PDB entry 1HQM | X-ray diffraction, 3.30 A resolution | chains C and D of the 5 polymer chains in the assembly

# Chain C
Molecule: DNA-directed RNA polymerase subunit beta
Source organism: Thermus aquaticus
Notes: EC 2.7.7.6
UniProtKB: Q9KWU7 (RPOB_THEAQ); numbering as in UniProt (aligned over 1-1119)
Chain sequence (1119 residues; each row starts with the number of its first residue):
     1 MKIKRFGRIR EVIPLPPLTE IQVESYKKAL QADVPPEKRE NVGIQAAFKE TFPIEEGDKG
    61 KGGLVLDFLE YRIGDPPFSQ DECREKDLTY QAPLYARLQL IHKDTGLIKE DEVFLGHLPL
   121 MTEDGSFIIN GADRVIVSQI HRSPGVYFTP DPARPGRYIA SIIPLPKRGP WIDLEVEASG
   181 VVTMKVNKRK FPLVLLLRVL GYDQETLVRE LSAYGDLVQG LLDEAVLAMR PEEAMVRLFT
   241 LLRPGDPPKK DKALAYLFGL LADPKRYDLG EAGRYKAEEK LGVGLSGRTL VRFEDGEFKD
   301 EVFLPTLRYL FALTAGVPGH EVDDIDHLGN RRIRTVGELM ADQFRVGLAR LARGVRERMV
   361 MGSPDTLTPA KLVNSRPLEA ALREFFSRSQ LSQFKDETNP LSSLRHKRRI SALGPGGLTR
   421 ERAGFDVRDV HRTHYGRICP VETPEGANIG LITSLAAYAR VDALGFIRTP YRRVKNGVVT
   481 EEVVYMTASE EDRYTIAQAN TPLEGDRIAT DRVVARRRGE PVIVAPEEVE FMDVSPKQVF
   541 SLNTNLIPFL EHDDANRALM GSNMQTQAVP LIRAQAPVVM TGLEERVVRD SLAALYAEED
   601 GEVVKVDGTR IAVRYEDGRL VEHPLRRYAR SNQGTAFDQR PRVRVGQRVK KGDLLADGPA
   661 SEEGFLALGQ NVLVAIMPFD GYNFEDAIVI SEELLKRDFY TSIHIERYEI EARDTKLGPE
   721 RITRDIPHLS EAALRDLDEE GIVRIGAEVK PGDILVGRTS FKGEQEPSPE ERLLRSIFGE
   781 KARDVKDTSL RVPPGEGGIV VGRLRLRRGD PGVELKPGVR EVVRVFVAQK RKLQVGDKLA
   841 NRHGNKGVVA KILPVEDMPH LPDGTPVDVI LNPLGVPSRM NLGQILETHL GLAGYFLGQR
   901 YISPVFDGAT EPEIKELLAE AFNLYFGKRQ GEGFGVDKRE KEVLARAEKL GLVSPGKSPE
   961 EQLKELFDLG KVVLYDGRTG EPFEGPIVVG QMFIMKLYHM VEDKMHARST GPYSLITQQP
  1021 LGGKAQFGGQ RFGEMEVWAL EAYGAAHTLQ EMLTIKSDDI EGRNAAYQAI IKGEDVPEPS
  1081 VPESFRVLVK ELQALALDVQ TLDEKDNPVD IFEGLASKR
Unresolved in the structure: 1, 622, 1116-1119
Sequence notes: conflict Lys2 (Glu in Q9KWU7)

# Chain D
Molecule: DNA-directed RNA polymerase subunit beta'
Source organism: Thermus aquaticus
Notes: EC 2.7.7.6
UniProtKB: Q9KWU6 (RPOC_THEAQ); the construct has insertions or renumbered stretches relative to UniProt, so the offset changes along the chain: 1-155 = UniProt 1-155; 452-946 = UniProt 452-946; 948-1525 = UniProt 947-1524
Chain sequence (1265 residues; row label = number of the first residue in the row; note: 296 numbers in that range are skipped by the numbering (no residue carries them; nothing is unmodelled there); X marks 36 residues of unknown identity (built as UNK)):
     1 MKKEVRKVRI ALASPEKIRS WSYGEVEKPE TINYRTLKPE RDGLFDERIF GPIKDYECAC
    61 GKYKRQRFEG KVCERCGVEV TRSIVRRYRM GHIELATPAA HIWFVKDVPS KIGTLLDLFA
   121 TELEQVLYFN KYIVLDPKGA VLDGVPVEKR QLLTD
    2U X
    3U X
    4U X
    5U X
    6U X
    7U X
    8U X
    9U X
   10U X
   20U X
   21U X
   22U X
   23U X
   24U X
   25U X
   26U X
   27U X
   28U X
   29U X
   30U X
   31U X
   32U X
   33U X
   34U X
   35U X
   36U X
   37U X
   38U X
   39U X
   40U X
   41U X
   42U X
   43U X
   44U X
   45U X
   46U X
   452 IDARMGAEAI QELLKELDLE KLERELLEEM KHPSRARRAK ARKRLEVVRA FLDSGNRPEW
   512 MILEAVPVLP PDLRPMVQVD GGRFATSDLN DLYRRLINRN NRLKKLLAQG APEIIIRNEK
   572 RMLQEAVDAV IDNGRRGSPV TNPGSERPLR SLTDILSGKQ GRFRQNLLGK RVDYSGRSVI
   632 VVGPQLKLHQ CGLPKRMALE LFKPFLLKKM EEKAFAPNVK AARRMLERQR DIKDEVWDAL
   692 EEVIHGKVVL LNRAPTLHRL GIQAFQPVLV EGQSIQLHPL VCEAFNADFD GDQMAVHVPL
   752 SSFAQAEARI QMLSAHNLLS PASGEPLAKP SRDIILGLYY ITQVRKEKKG AGMAFATPEE
   812 ALAAYERGEV ALNAPIVVAG RETSVGRLKF VFANPDEALL AVAHGLLDLQ DTVTTRYLGR
   872 RLETNPGRIL FARIVGEAVG DEKVAQELIQ MDVPQEKNSL KDLVYQAFLR LGMEKTARLL
   932 DALKYYGFTL STTSGIITIG IDDAVIPEEK QRYLEEADRK LRQIEQAYEM GFLTDRERYD
   992 QVIQLWTETT EKVTQAVFNN FEENYPFNPL YVMAQSGARG NPQQIRQLCG MRGLMQKPSG
  1052 ETFEVPVRSS FREGLTVLEY FISSHGARKG GADTALRTAD SGYLTRKLVD VAHEIVVREA
  1112 DCGTTKYISV PLFQMDEVTR TLRLRKRSDI ESGLYGRVLA REVEALGRRL EEGRYLSLED
  1172 VHFLIKAAEA GEVREVPVRS PLTCQTRYGV CQKCYGYDLS MARPVSIGEA VGVVAAESIG
  1232 EPGTQLTMRT FHTGGVAVGT DITQGLPRVI ELFEARRPKA KAVISEIDGV VRIEEGEDRL
  1292 SVFVESEGFS KEYKLPKDAR LLVKDGDYVE AGQPLTRGAI DPHQLLEAKG PEAVERYLVD
  1352 EIQKVYRAQG VKLHDKHIEI VVRQMLKYVE VTDPGDSPLL EGQVLEKWDV EALNERLIAE
  1412 GKVPVAWKPL LMGVTKSALS TKSWLSAASF QNTTHVLTEA AIAGKKDELI GLKENVILGR
  1472 LIPAGTGSDF VRFTQVVDQR TLKAIEEARK EAVEAKEKEA PRRPVRREQP GKGL
Unresolved in the structure: 1-2, 32-68, 524-535, 1242-1249, 1411-1413, 1498-1525
Sequence notes: conflict Phe119 (Ser in Q9KWU6), Thr863 (Val in Q9KWU6), Thr866 (Val in Q9KWU6), Asn876 (Ser in Q9KWU6), Asn1010 (Lys1009 in Q9KWU6), Lys1117 (Asn1116 in Q9KWU6), Pro1389 (Arg1388 in Q9KWU6); insertion (947)
Metal / ion sites: Mg2+: Asp739, Asp741, Asp743; Zn2+: Cys1195, Cys1202, Cys1205
Swiss-Prot annotation at these positions:
  - binding site (Zn(2+)): Cys58, Cys60, Cys73, Cys76, Cys1113, Cys1195, Cys1202, Cys1205
  - binding site (Mg(2+)): Asp739, Asp741, Asp743

# Chain C / chain D interface
Contacting residue pairs (312):
  Arg428(C) with Ala1083(D), hydrogen bond (side chain-backbone); Asp1084(D), hydrogen bond (side chain-backbone); Ala1086(D), hydrogen bond (side chain-backbone); Leu1087(D); Ala1090(D)
  His431(C) with Arg1079(D), hydrogen bond (backbone-side chain); Ala1083(D)
  Arg432(C) with Pro1049(D), hydrogen bond (side chain-backbone); Lys1080(D)
  Thr433(C) with Phe1072(D); Ser1075(D); His1076(D)
  His434(C) with Phe1072(D)
  Tyr435(C) with Phe1072(D), hydrophobic
  Arg437(C) with Leu1069(D); Phe1072(D)
  Val441(C) with Phe1072(D), hydrophobic; Ser1075(D); Arg1079(D), hydrogen bond (backbone-side chain)
  Glu442(C) with Tyr1071(D)
  Pro444(C) with Arg1079(D)
  Ile449(C) with Gly1082(D); Ala1083(D)
  Arg493(C) with Val1068(D), hydrogen bond (side chain-backbone); Leu1069(D), hydrogen bond (side chain-backbone); Glu1070(D), salt bridge; Ile1073(D)
  Ala515(C) with Glu1070(D)
  Arg517(C) with Glu976(D), salt bridge
  Pro536(C) with Leu1069(D), hydrophobic
  Phe540(C) with Tyr1071(D), hydrophobic
  Leu550(C) with Tyr1071(D)
  Glu551(C) with Leu1066(D); Thr1067(D); Tyr1071(D)
  His552(C) with Phe1062(D), hydrogen bond (side chain-backbone); Arg1063(D); Glu1064(D); Gly1065(D), hydrogen bond (side chain-backbone)
  Asp553(C) with Tyr1071(D), hydrogen bond (backbone-side chain)
  Asp554(C) with Gln1038(D); Phe1062(D); Tyr1071(D)
  Ala555(C) with Tyr1071(D), hydrogen bond (backbone-side chain); Ala1078(D), hydrophobic
  Asn556(C) with Ala1078(D), hydrogen bond (side chain-backbone)
  Ala558(C) with Tyr1071(D)
  Ile676(C) with Ile948(D)
  Met677(C) with Thr943(D)
  Pro678(C) with Asp784(D); Ser942(D); Thr943(D), hydrogen bond (backbone-side chain); Ile947(D)
  Phe679(C) with Thr943(D)
  Asp680(C) with Phe939(D); Thr940(D); Thr943(D), hydrogen bond
  Gly681(C) with Val633(D); Phe939(D)
  Tyr682(C) with Val633(D)
  Phe684(C) with Val633(D), hydrophobic; Pro730(D), hydrophobic; Phe740(D), hydrophobic; Phe939(D), hydrophobic
  Asp686(C) with Asp739(D); Phe740(D), hydrogen bond (side chain-backbone)
  Ala687(C) with Val633(D), hydrophobic; Phe740(D)
  Lys750(C) with Gln680(D)
  Pro751(C) with Arg681(D)
  Glu796(C) with Arg681(D)
  Val835(C) with Val632(D), hydrophobic; Gly723(D); Ser725(D), hydrogen bond (backbone-side chain)
  Lys838(C) with Asp741(D)
  Lys846(C) with Asp741(D)
  Val848(C) with Phe740(D); Asp741(D); Gly742(D)
  Val849(C) with Val632(D)
  Ala850(C) with Val632(D), hydrophobic; Val633(D), hydrophobic
  Asn872(C) with Asp784(D)
  Pro873(C) with Ile947(D)
  Leu874(C) with Arg783(D); Asp784(D); Leu787(D), hydrophobic; Arg1030(D)
  Gly875(C) with Arg1030(D)
  Ser878(C) with Arg1030(D); Gln1035(D); Leu1039(D)
  Arg879(C) with Arg783(D); Arg1030(D), hydrogen bond (side chain-backbone)
  Asn881(C) with Gln1035(D), hydrogen bond; Gln1038(D), hydrogen bond; Leu1039(D); Phe1062(D)
  Ile885(C) with Thr949(D); Ile950(D); Gly951(D)
  His889(C) with Ile950(D); Gly951(D), hydrogen bond (side chain-backbone)
  Phe906(C) with Leu1069(D), hydrophobic; Tyr1071(D), hydrophobic
  Glu911(C) with Ile952(D); Arg1063(D), salt bridge
  Lys915(C) with Ile952(D)
  Arg946(C) with Arg796(D); Asp859(D), salt bridge; Gln861(D), hydrogen bond
  Lys949(C) with Arg796(D); Glu798(D), salt bridge
  Leu950(C) with Asn1019(D), hydrogen bond (backbone-side chain)
  Gly951(C) with Tyr1016(D)
  Leu952(C) with Asp953(D)
  Leu969(C) with Ile950(D), hydrophobic; Ile952(D), hydrophobic; Asp953(D)
  Gly970(C) with Ile950(D)
  Phe983(C) with Thr943(D); Thr944(D)
  Glu984(C) with Gln861(D), hydrogen bond; Thr944(D), hydrogen bond (backbone-backbone); Ser945(D), hydrogen bond; Gly946(D)
  Gly985(C) with Gly946(D)
  Pro986(C) with Gly946(D); Ile948(D)
  Ile987(C) with Gly946(D); Ile947(D); Ile948(D), hydrophobic
  Val988(C) with Ile948(D), hydrophobic; Ile950(D), hydrophobic
  Val1001(C) with Gln724(D)
  Lys1004(C) with Gln744(D)
  Met1005(C) with Arg628(D); Ser629(D); Pro645(D), hydrophobic; Met648(D), hydrophobic; Gln724(D)
  His1006(C) with Gly627(D); Arg628(D), hydrogen bond (backbone-backbone)
  Ala1007(C) with Ser626(D); Gly627(D); Met648(D), hydrophobic; Glu651(D); Leu652(D), hydrophobic
  Arg1008(C) with Asp624(D), salt bridge; Ser626(D), hydrogen bond (backbone-backbone); Glu651(D); Leu652(D)
  Ser1009(C) with Asp624(D); Tyr625(D); Glu651(D), hydrogen bond (backbone-side chain); Leu652(D), hydrogen bond (side chain-backbone); Pro655(D)
  Thr1010(C) with Asp624(D)
  Ile1016(C) with Ala536(D), hydrophobic; Thr537(D), hydrogen bond (backbone-side chain)
  Gln1019(C) with Lys621(D); Arg622(D)
  Pro1020(C) with Arg622(D); Asp624(D)
  Leu1021(C) with Arg622(D)
  Gln1026(C) with Arg674(D)
  Gly1029(C) with Arg622(D), hydrogen bond (backbone-side chain)
  Gln1030(C) with Lys621(D); Arg622(D); Val623(D), hydrogen bond (backbone-backbone); Ser626(D); Gly627(D); Arg628(D)
  Arg1031(C) with Lys621(D); Arg622(D)
  Phe1032(C) with Gly620(D); Lys621(D), hydrogen bond (backbone-backbone); Val623(D), hydrophobic; His748(D)
  Gly1033(C) with Gly620(D)
  Glu1034(C) with Leu618(D); Gly620(D); Arg1097(D), salt bridge
  Met1035(C) with Thr707(D)
  Glu1036(C) with Ala705(D); Thr707(D), hydrogen bond; Ile713(D)
  Val1037(C) with Asn617(D); Leu618(D)
  Trp1038(C) with Thr1096(D); Arg1097(D); Val1100(D); Val1224(D), hydrophobic; Glu1228(D); Lys1464(D)
  Ala1039(C) with Ile713(D), hydrophobic; Glu1228(D)
  Leu1040(C) with Ile713(D), hydrophobic; Met763(D), hydrophobic
  Glu1041(C) with Ala1221(D); Val1224(D); Leu1463(D); Lys1464(D), salt bridge; Val1467(D); Ile1473(D)
  Ala1042(C) with Glu1220(D); Ala1221(D); Val1224(D), hydrophobic; Val1225(D); Glu1228(D)
  Tyr1043(C) with Arg710(D), hydrogen bond (side chain-backbone); Leu711(D); Gln714(D); Gln762(D); Met763(D), hydrophobic
  Gly1044(C) with Gln762(D); Gly1476(D); Thr1477(D), hydrogen bond (backbone-backbone)
  Ala1045(C) with Glu758(D); Gln762(D); Met763(D), hydrophobic
  Ala1046(C) with Glu758(D), hydrogen bond (backbone-side chain); Leu1472(D), hydrophobic; Ile1473(D), hydrophobic; Thr1477(D)
  His1047(C) with Phe754(D); Glu758(D), hydrogen bond (backbone-side chain); Leu1472(D); Thr1477(D)
  Thr1048(C) with Ala755(D), hydrogen bond (side chain-backbone); Glu758(D), hydrogen bond (backbone-side chain); Met763(D)
  Leu1049(C) with Val1467(D), hydrophobic
  Gln1050(C) with Gly1470(D); Leu1472(D)
  Glu1051(C) with Pro750(D); Leu751(D), hydrogen bond (side chain-backbone); Ser752(D), hydrogen bond; Ala755(D)
  Met1052(C) with Val623(D), hydrophobic; His748(D)
  Leu1053(C) with Asn617(D); Lys621(D)
  Lys1056(C) with Arg622(D); Val623(D); Asp624(D), hydrogen bond (backbone-backbone); Tyr625(D); Val749(D), hydrogen bond (side chain-backbone)
  Ser1057(C) with Arg622(D), hydrogen bond (side chain-backbone)
  Asp1058(C) with Gln616(D), hydrogen bond; Lys621(D), salt bridge
  Tyr1067(C) with Pro655(D), hydrophobic; Leu658(D)
  Ile1070(C) with Pro655(D); Phe656(D); Lys659(D)
  Ile1071(C) with Pro655(D), hydrophobic; Lys659(D)
  Lys1072(C) with Lys659(D)
  Val1076(C) with Ser753(D)
  Pro1077(C) with Leu751(D), hydrophobic; Ser752(D)
  Pro1082(C) with Leu1469(D); Gly1470(D)
  Ser1084(C) with Asn617(D); Lys621(D); Leu1469(D)
  Phe1085(C) with Val8(D), hydrophobic; Leu1469(D), hydrogen bond (backbone-backbone)
  Leu1088(C) with Leu607(D), hydrophobic; Arg613(D); Phe614(D), hydrophobic; Leu1469(D), hydrophobic
  Lys1090(C) with Val519(D)
  Glu1091(C) with Ile606(D); Arg613(D), salt bridge
  Leu1092(C) with Leu607(D), hydrophobic; Leu1448(D), hydrophobic
  Gln1093(C) with Trp21(D)
  Ala1094(C) with Val517(D); Val519(D), hydrophobic; Tyr544(D); Leu603(D)
  Leu1095(C) with Ile582(D), hydrophobic; Leu603(D), hydrophobic
  Ala1096(C) with Leu12(D); Ala13(D), hydrogen bond (backbone-backbone)
  Leu1097(C) with Ile10(D), hydrophobic; Ala11(D); Ala13(D); Trp21(D); Ala1452(D), hydrophobic
  Asp1098(C) with Arg9(D); Ala11(D); Leu12(D); Trp21(D)
  Val1099(C) with Val8(D), hydrophobic; Arg9(D); Ile10(D), hydrophobic
  Gln1100(C) with Val8(D); Arg9(D), hydrogen bond (backbone-backbone)
  Thr1101(C) with Val5(D); Lys7(D)
  Leu1102(C) with Arg6(D); Lys7(D), hydrogen bond (backbone-backbone)
  Asp1103(C) with Lys3(D); Glu4(D); Val5(D), hydrogen bond (side chain-backbone)
  Glu1104(C) with Arg6(D)
  Asp1106(C) with Lys1457(D), salt bridge
  Pro1108(C) with Lys3(D)
  Leu1115(C) with Tyr88(D), hydrophobic
Also at the interface, not in a pair above, chain C (154 interface residues in all): Pro440, Val514, Val539, Asn683, Glu685, Asp753, Gly836, Gly847, Pro877, Arg978, Tyr1013, Leu1015, Ile1055, Ala1066, Gly1073, Val1087, Asp1110
Also at the interface, not in a pair above, chain D (168 interface residues in all): Trp103, Ile513, Leu619, Val630, Pro635, Lys654, Leu701, Asn703, Pro706, Leu708, Cys733, Asn768, Ala1025, Gly1031, Arg1043, Lys1048, Ser1050, Met1239, Arg1471, Gly1478

# In short
Chain C and chain D form an interface of 154 and 168 residues respectively, with 52 hydrogen bonds and 11 salt
bridges. Among the polar pairs are Arg493(C)-Glu1070(D), Arg517(C)-Glu976(D) and Glu911(C)-Arg1063(D). Curated
annotation (UniProt) lists 8 Zn2+-binding residues and 3 Mg2+-binding residues on chain D.
Here chain C is DNA-directed RNA polymerase subunit beta and chain D is DNA-directed RNA polymerase subunit
beta', both from Thermus aquaticus. Entry 1HQM (Crystal structure of thermus aquaticus core RNA
polymerase-includes complete structure with side-chains (except for disordered regions)-further ...) was
determined by X-ray diffraction.
